Entry 7B9Z (X-ray diffraction, 1.44 A resolution); this record covers chain A.

Chain A:
Protein: Peptidyl-prolyl cis-trans isomerase FKBP5
From: Homo sapiens
Notes: EC 5.2.1.8
Reference sequence: Q13451 (FKBP5_HUMAN); residues 16-140 here = UniProt positions 16-140
Amino-acid sequence (130 residues; row label = number of the first residue in the row):
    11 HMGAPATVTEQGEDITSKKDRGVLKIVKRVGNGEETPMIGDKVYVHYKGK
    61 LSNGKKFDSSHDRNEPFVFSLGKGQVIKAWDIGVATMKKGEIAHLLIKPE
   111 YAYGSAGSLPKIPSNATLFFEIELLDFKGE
Unresolved in the structure: 11-12
Construct notes: expression tag (11-15); engineered mutation T19 (Ala in Q13451), A103 (Cys in Q13451), I107 (Cys in Q13451)
Small-molecule neighbours:
  - isothiocyanate (IS8), molecule 1: V37, K38, V40
  - isothiocyanate (IS8), molecule 2: L61, S62, N63, P123, N125, A126, T127
  - isothiocyanate (IS8), molecule 3: Y113, G114, S115, A116
  - T58 (2-cyclohexyl-12-[2-(3,4-dimethoxyphenyl)ethyl]-25,26-dimethoxy-11,18,23-trioxa-4-azatetracyclo[22.3.1.113,17.04,9]nonacosa-1(27),13(29),14,16,20,24(28),25-heptaene-3,10-dione): Y57, G59, K60, L61, K66, F67, D68, R73, F77, G84, Q85, V86, I87, W90, Y113, S118, K121, I122, L128, F130
Curated features (UniProtKB/Swiss-Prot):
  - modified residue: K28 (N6-acetyllysine)

In short:
Ligands of chain A: compound T58 and 3 copies of isothiocyanate.
Chain A is Peptidyl-prolyl cis-trans isomerase FKBP5 (Homo sapiens); the structure, Structure of the FKBP51FK1
domain in complex with the macrocyclic SAFit analogue 35-(E), was determined by X-ray diffraction (same
publication as 7A6W, 7A6X, 7AWX, 7B9Y and 7BA0).
